9CU2 - chains J and K of the 14 polymer chains in the assembly; structure by electron microscopy, 2.27 A resolution.

[Chain J]
Molecule: Nitrogenase molybdenum-iron protein alpha chain
From: Azotobacter vinelandii
Notes: EC 1.18.6.1
UniProt: P07328 (NIFD_AZOVI); numbering as in UniProt (aligned over 1-492)
Chain sequence (492 residues; numbered 1 to 492; the number before each row is that of its first residue):
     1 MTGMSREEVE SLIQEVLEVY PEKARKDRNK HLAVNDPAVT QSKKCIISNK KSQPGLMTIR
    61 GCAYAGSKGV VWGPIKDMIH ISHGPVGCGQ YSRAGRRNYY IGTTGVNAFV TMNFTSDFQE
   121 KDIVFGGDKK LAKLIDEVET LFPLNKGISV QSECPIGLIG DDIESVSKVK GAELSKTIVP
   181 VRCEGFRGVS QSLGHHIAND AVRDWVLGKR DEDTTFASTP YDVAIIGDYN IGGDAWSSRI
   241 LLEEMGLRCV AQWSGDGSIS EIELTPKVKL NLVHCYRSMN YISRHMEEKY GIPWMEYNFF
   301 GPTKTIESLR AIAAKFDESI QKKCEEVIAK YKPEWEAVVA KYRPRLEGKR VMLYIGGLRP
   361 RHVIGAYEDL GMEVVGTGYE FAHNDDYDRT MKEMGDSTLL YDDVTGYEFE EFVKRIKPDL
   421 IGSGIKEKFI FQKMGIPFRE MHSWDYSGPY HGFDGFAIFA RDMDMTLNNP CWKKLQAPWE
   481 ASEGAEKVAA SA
Unresolved in the structure: 1-3, 481-492
Swiss-Prot annotation at these positions:
  - binding site ([8Fe-7S] cluster): Cys62, Cys88, Cys154
  - binding site ([7Fe-Mo-9S-C-homocitryl] cluster): Cys275, His442
  - mutagenesis: His195 (H195Q: No nitrogenase activity)
Bound ions: fe(8)-S(7) cluster Fe: Cys62, Cys88, Cys154 (shared with Cys70(K), Cys153(K), Ser188(K) of chain K); Fe ion near Cys275 (its only coordinating residue here)
Residues lining bound ligands:
  - fe(8)-S(7) cluster (CLF): Cys62, Tyr64, Pro85, Gly87, Cys88, Tyr91, Glu153, Cys154, Gly185
  - 3-hydroxy-3-carboxy-adipic acid (HCA): Ala65, Val70, Gly95, Arg96, Gln191, Glu380, Gly424, Ile425, Lys426, Glu427, His442
  - ICS (iron-sulfur-molybdenum cluster with interstitial carbon): Val70, Arg96, His195, Tyr229, Ile231, Cys275, Ser278, Ile355, Gly356, Gly357, Leu358, Arg359, Phe381, His442

[Chain K]
Molecule: Nitrogenase molybdenum-iron protein beta chain
From: Azotobacter vinelandii
Notes: EC 1.18.6.1
UniProt: P07329 (NIFK_AZOVI); residue numbers follow UniProt; this construct covers 1-523
Chain sequence (523 residues; each row starts with the number of its first residue):
     1 MSQQVDKIKA SYPLFLDQDY KDMLAKKRDG FEEKYPQDKI DEVFQWTTTK EYQELNFQRE
    61 ALTVNPAKAC QPLGAVLCAL GFEKTMPYVH GSQGCVAYFR SYFNRHFREP VSCVSDSMTE
   121 DAAVFGGQQN MKDGLQNCKA TYKPDMIAVS TTCMAEVIGD DLNAFINNSK KEGFIPDEFP
   181 VPFAHTPSFV GSHVTGWDNM FEGIARYFTL KSMDDKVVGS NKKINIVPGF ETYLGNFRVI
   241 KRMLSEMGVG YSLLSDPEEV LDTPADGQFR MYAGGTTQEE MKDAPNALNT VLLQPWHLEK
   301 TKKFVEGTWK HEVPKLNIPM GLDWTDEFLM KVSEISGQPI PASLTKERGR LVDMMTDSHT
   361 WLHGKRFALW GDPDFVMGLV KFLLELGCEP VHILCHNGNK RWKKAVDAIL AASPYGKNAT
   421 VYIGKDLWHL RSLVFTDKPD FMIGNSYGKF IQRDTLHKGK EFEVPLIRIG FPIFDRHHLH
   481 RSTTLGYEGA MQILTTLVNS ILERLDEETR GMQATDYNHD LVR
Unresolved in the structure: 1
Swiss-Prot annotation at these positions:
  - binding site ([8Fe-7S] cluster): Cys70, Cys95, Cys153, Ser188
Bound ions: fe(8)-S(7) cluster Fe: Cys70, Cys153, Ser188 (shared with Cys62(J), Cys88(J), Cys154(J) of chain J); Fe ion site 1: Arg108, Glu109 (shared with 2 residues of chain I); Fe ion site 2: Asp353, Asp357 (shared with 2 residues of chain I)
Residues lining bound ligands: fe(8)-S(7) cluster (CLF): Cys70, Pro72, Ser92, Gly94, Cys95, Tyr98, Phe99, Thr152, Cys153, Ser188

[How chain J and chain K interact]
Pairs across the interface (196):
  Val19(J) with Ala140(K)
  Tyr20(J) with Thr141(K)
  Pro21(J) with Gln136(K); Asn137(K)
  Lys23(J) with Asp133(K)
  Ala24(J) with Asn137(K)
  Ser52(J) with Gln93(K), hydrogen bond; Ser117(K), hydrogen bond
  Pro54(J) with Ser115(K); Asp116(K); Asn130(K); Gly134(K); Asn137(K), hydrogen bond (backbone-side chain)
  Gly55(J) with Val114(K); Ser115(K), hydrogen bond (backbone-backbone); Gly134(K); Asn137(K); Cys138(K); Tyr142(K)
  Leu56(J) with Asn137(K); Thr141(K); Tyr142(K), hydrogen bond (backbone-side chain)
  Met57(J) with Met86(K), hydrophobic; Arg100(K); Cys113(K); Val114(K); Tyr142(K)
  Thr58(J) with Gln93(K); Arg100(K), hydrogen bond (backbone-side chain)
  Arg60(J) with Gln93(K); Ala97(K)
  Gly61(J) with Gln93(K); Gly94(K)
  Cys62(J) with Gly94(K)
  Ala65(J) with Tyr98(K)
  Lys76(J) with Glu32(K), salt bridge
  Pro85(J) with Ser188(K)
  Val86(J) with Pro66(K), hydrophobic; Lys68(K)
  Gly87(J) with Cys70(K)
  Gln90(J) with Pro66(K), hydrogen bond (side chain-backbone); Lys68(K), hydrogen bond (side chain-backbone); Tyr102(K); Tyr447(K), hydrogen bond (backbone-side chain)
  Tyr91(J) with Ala69(K); Cys70(K), hydrogen bond; Leu73(K); Tyr98(K), hydrophobic; Phe99(K), hydrophobic; Tyr102(K), hydrophobic
  Ser92(J) with Tyr98(K)
  Arg93(J) with Asn65(K); Tyr447(K); Phe450(K)
  Gly95(J) with Arg105(K), hydrogen bond (backbone-side chain)
  Tyr99(J) with Ser11(K)
  Ile101(J) with Lys34(K)
  Thr104(J) with Arg453(K), hydrogen bond
  Val106(J) with Ile40(K); Val43(K), hydrophobic; Phe44(K), hydrophobic
  Asn107(J) with Lys34(K); Ile40(K)
  Met112(J) with Val64(K), hydrophobic; Asn65(K); Trp428(K), hydrophobic
  Asn113(J) with Thr63(K); Val64(K); Asn65(K), hydrogen bond (backbone-backbone); Pro66(K)
  Phe114(J) with Thr63(K); Val64(K), hydrophobic
  Thr115(J) with Thr63(K), hydrogen bond (backbone-backbone)
  Ser116(J) with Ala61(K)
  Asp117(J) with Thr63(K); Lys68(K), salt bridge; His396(K), salt bridge
  Phe118(J) with Phe189(K)
  Gln119(J) with Phe189(K)
  Glu120(J) with Phe189(K); Val190(K)
  Ile123(J) with Phe189(K), hydrophobic
  Lys130(J) with Ala61(K)
  Lys133(J) with Glu60(K); Ala61(K)
  Leu134(J) with Ala61(K); Leu62(K), hydrophobic
  Glu137(J) with Gln58(K); Arg59(K); Glu60(K), hydrogen bond (side chain-backbone); Ala61(K), hydrogen bond (side chain-backbone); Leu62(K), hydrogen bond (side chain-backbone)
  Val138(J) with Leu62(K), hydrophobic
  Thr140(J) with Trp46(K)
  Leu141(J) with Tyr52(K), hydrogen bond (backbone-side chain); Leu55(K), hydrophobic; Asn56(K); Arg59(K)
  Phe142(J) with Trp428(K), hydrophobic
  Pro143(J) with Trp46(K)
  Leu144(J) with Tyr35(K); Val43(K), hydrophobic
  Lys146(J) with Glu33(K), hydrogen bond (side chain-backbone)
  Cys154(J) with Ser92(K); Met154(K), hydrophobic
  Pro155(J) with Cys153(K); Val157(K), hydrophobic
  Leu158(J) with Ala123(K), hydrophobic; Met154(K), hydrophobic; Val157(K), hydrophobic; Ile158(K), hydrophobic
  Ile159(J) with Val157(K), hydrophobic
  Phe186(J) with Thr119(K); Glu120(K); Met154(K), hydrophobic
  Arg187(J) with Glu120(K), salt bridge
  Gly188(J) with Thr119(K)
  Val189(J) with Gln93(K), hydrogen bond (backbone-side chain)
  Arg210(J) with Glu33(K), salt bridge
  Gly232(J) with Ser11(K); Phe15(K)
  Gly233(J) with Phe15(K)
  Trp236(J) with Phe15(K), hydrophobic; Tyr20(K); Met23(K); Leu24(K)
  Ser237(J) with Tyr20(K), hydrogen bond
  Arg239(J) with Met23(K); Lys27(K); Phe31(K)
  Ile240(J) with Asp19(K); Tyr20(K); Met23(K)
  Arg248(J) with Phe31(K)
  Cys249(J) with Phe31(K)
  Val250(J) with Phe31(K)
  Gln252(J) with Lys27(K)
  Asp256(J) with Lys27(K), salt bridge
  Ser258(J) with Glu32(K)
  Ser260(J) with Phe31(K), hydrogen bond (side chain-backbone); Glu32(K), hydrogen bond (side chain-backbone); Glu33(K)
  Glu261(J) with Lys27(K), salt bridge; Phe31(K); Glu32(K)
  Leu264(J) with Phe31(K); Glu33(K)
  Lys330(J) with Ser2(K)
  Tyr331(J) with Ser2(K)
  Glu334(J) with Ser2(K), hydrogen bond; Gln3(K)
  Ala337(J) with Val5(K)
  Val338(J) with Val5(K), hydrophobic
  Lys341(J) with Val5(K)
  Tyr342(J) with Ile8(K)
  Gly406(J) with Tyr142(K)
  Tyr407(J) with Thr141(K); Tyr142(K)
  Glu410(J) with Phe269(K)
  Ile425(J) with Ser101(K); Asn104(K)
  Lys426(J) with Ala97(K), hydrogen bond (side chain-backbone); Arg100(K); Ser101(K), hydrogen bond; Asn104(K)
  Phe429(J) with Asn104(K); Arg108(K); Glu109(K); Pro110(K)
  Ile430(J) with Pro110(K), hydrophobic; Phe269(K), hydrophobic
  Lys433(J) with Glu109(K), salt bridge; Pro110(K); Thr263(K), hydrogen bond (side chain-backbone); Pro264(K); Asp266(K); Gly267(K), hydrogen bond (backbone-backbone); Gln268(K), hydrogen bond (backbone-backbone)
  Met434(J) with Gly267(K); Phe269(K), hydrophobic
  Gly448(J) with Ala10(K); Ser11(K), hydrogen bond (backbone-backbone)
  Pro449(J) with Phe15(K), hydrophobic
  Asp454(J) with Ser2(K), hydrogen bond (side chain-backbone); Gln3(K), hydrogen bond (backbone-side chain); Leu14(K); Tyr20(K), hydrogen bond
  Ala457(J) with Ile8(K)
  Ile458(J) with Gln3(K); Ile8(K), hydrophobic; Lys9(K); Ala10(K), hydrophobic
  Arg461(J) with Ile8(K)
  Leu475(J) with Ala265(K); Asp266(K); Gly267(K)
Interface residues without a listed pair, chain J (110 interface residues in all): Ile59, Tyr64, Cys88, Gly102, Thr103, Gly105, Thr111, Ser190, Phe216, Glu243, Thr405, Gly435, Ser447
Interface residues without a listed pair, chain K (99 interface residues in all): Asp6, Lys26, Lys39, Ala67, Tyr88, Ser112, Met118, Met271, Asp454

[Summary]
110 residues of chain J and 99 residues of chain K are in contact; the contacts include 33 hydrogen bonds and
8 salt bridges. Among the polar pairs are Lys76(J)-Glu32(K), Asp117(J)-Lys68(K) and Asp117(J)-His396(K).
Fe(8)-S(7) cluster is bound between chain J and chain K.
Here chain J is Nitrogenase molybdenum-iron protein alpha chain and chain K is Nitrogenase molybdenum-iron
protein beta chain, both from Azotobacter vinelandii. Entry 9CU2 (Azotobacter vinelandii filamentous 2:2:1
MoFeP:FeP:FeSII-Complex (C2 symmetry)) was determined by electron microscopy together with 9CTZ, 9CU0 and 9CU1
from the same study.
